PDB entry 4CEJ | X-ray diffraction, 3.00 A resolution | chains A and B of the 3 polymer chains in the assembly

# Chain A
Molecule: ATP-dependent helicase/nuclease subunit A
Source organism: Bacillus subtilis SUBSP. subtilis STR. 168
Notes: EC 3.1.-.-, 3.6.4.12
UniProtKB: P23478 (ADDA_BACSU); residues 1-1232 here = UniProt positions 1-1232
Amino-acid sequence (1232 residues; numbered 1 to 1232; the number before each row is that of its first residue):
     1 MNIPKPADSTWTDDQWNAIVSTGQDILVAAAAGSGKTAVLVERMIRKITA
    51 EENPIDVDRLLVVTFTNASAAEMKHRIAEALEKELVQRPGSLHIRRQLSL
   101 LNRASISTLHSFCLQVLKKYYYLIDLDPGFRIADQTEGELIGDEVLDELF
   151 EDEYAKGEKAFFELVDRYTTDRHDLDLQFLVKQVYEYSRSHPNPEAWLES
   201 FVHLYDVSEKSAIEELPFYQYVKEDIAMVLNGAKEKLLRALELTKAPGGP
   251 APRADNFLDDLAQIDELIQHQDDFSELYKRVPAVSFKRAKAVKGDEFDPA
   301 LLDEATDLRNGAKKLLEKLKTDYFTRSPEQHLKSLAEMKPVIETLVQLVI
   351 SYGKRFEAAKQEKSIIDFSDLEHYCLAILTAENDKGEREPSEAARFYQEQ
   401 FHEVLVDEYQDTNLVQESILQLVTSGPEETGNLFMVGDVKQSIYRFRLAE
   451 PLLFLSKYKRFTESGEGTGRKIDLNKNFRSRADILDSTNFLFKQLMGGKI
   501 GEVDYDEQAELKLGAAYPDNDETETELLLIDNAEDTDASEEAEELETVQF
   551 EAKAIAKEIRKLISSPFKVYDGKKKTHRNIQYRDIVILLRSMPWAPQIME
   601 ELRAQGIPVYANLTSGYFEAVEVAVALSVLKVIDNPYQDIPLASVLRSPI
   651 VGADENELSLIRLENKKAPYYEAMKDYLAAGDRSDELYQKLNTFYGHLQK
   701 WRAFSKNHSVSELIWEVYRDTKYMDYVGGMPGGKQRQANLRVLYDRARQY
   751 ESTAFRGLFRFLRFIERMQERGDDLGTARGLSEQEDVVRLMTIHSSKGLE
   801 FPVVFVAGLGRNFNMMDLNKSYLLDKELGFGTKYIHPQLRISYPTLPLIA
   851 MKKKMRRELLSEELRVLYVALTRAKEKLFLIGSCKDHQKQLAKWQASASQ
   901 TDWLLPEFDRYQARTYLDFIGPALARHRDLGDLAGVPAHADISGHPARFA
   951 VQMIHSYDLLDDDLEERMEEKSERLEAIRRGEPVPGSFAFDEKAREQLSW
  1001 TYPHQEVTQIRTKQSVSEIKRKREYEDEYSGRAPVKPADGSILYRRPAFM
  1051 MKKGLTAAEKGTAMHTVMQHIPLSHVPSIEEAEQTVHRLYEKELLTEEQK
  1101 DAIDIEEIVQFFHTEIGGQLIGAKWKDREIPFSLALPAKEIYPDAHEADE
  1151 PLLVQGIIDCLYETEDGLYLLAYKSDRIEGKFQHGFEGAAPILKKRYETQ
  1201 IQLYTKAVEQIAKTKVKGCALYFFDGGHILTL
Disordered / not traced: 1-9, 532-543, 931-938, 962-965, 1022-1043
Construct notes: variant Gly780 (Ala in P23478); engineered mutation Ala1172 (Asp in P23478)
Bound ions: Mg2+: Thr37 (together with AMP-PNP)
Residues lining bound ligands: AMP-PNP (ANP; phosphoaminophosphonic acid-adenylate ester): Thr10, Trp11, Thr12, Gln15, Ala31, Ala32, Gly33, Ser34, Gly35, Lys36, Thr37, Ala38, Glu408, Gln441, Phe478, Arg479, Lys573, Gly798, Glu800, Arg873
Reported in the primary citation:
  - binding site for the 70-nt DNA strand: Ser1015 to Ser1017, Tyr1204
  - catalytic residues: Glu408, Arg873 (proposed by the authors, not directly observed)

# Chain B
Molecule: ATP-dependent helicase/deoxyribonuclease subunit B
Source organism: Bacillus subtilis SUBSP. subtilis STR. 168
Notes: EC 3.1.-.-, 3.6.4.12
UniProtKB: P23477 (ADDB_BACSU); residue numbers follow UniProt; this construct covers 1-1166
Amino-acid sequence (1166 residues; row label = number of the first residue in the row):
     1 MGAEFLVGRSGSGKTKLIINSIQDELRRAPFGKPIIFLVPDQMTFLMEYE
    51 LAKTPDMGGMIRAQVFSFSRLAWRVLQHTGGMSRPFLTSTGVQMLLRKLI
   101 EEHKQEFKVYQKASDKSGFTAQVERMLTEFKRYCLEPEDIRRMAESGTAS
   151 EYRGERVLSEKLHDLSILYQQMEKSLADQYLHSEDYLTLLAEHIPLAEDI
   201 KGAHIYVDGFYQFTPQEFRVLEQLMVHAEHITFSLTADKPSYEREPHELE
   251 LFRMTGKTYYRLHQKAKELNLDITYKELSGTERHTKTPELAHLEAQYEAR
   301 PAIPYAEKQEALTVMQAANRRAELEGIAREIHALVREKGYRYKDVAILAR
   351 QPEDYKDMVKEVFADYEIPYFIDGKASMLNHPLIEFIRSSLDVLKGNWRY
   401 EAVFRCVKTELLFPLNEPKAKVREQVDQLENYCIAYGIKGDRWTKGDRFQ
   451 YRRFVSLDDDFAQTDQEIEMENMLNDTRDWIVPPLFQLQKRMKKAKTVQE
   501 KAEALYRYLEETDVPLKLDQERQRAEDDGRIIEAQQHQQAWDAVIQLLEE
   551 FVEMMGDDEISLDLFQQMIEAGAESLTFSLIPPALDQVFVGNMDLSRMYG
   601 TSCTFVLGANDGVLPARPDENGVLSDDDREWLKTIGVELSSGGRERLLDE
   651 HFLIYMAFSSPSDRLYVSYPIADAEGKTLLPSMIVKRLEELFPHHKERLL
   701 TNEPEQVSDEEQLMYVVNKSVAQSFTASQLRLWTREYDISDVWWSTYNVL
   751 MSEQDRLQSKKLFSSLFFRNEVKQLERSVSRQLYGERIQGSVSRMETFNA
   801 CPFSHFASHGLHLKERQFFKLEAPDIGQLFHSSLKLISDRLRDEKLDWRD
   851 LTKEQCELFSYDAVERLAPKLQKEILLSSNRHYYVKEKLQKIVTRVSGIL
   901 SEHAKASGFVPIGLELGFGGKGPLPPLTFQLKNGCTMELVGRIDRVDKAE
   951 SSKGLLLRIVAYKSSDKGLDLAEVYYGLALQMLTYLDLSITHSADWLGMR
  1001 ATPAGVLYFHIHDPMIQSNLPLGLDEIEQEIFKKFKMKGLLLGDQEVVRL
  1051 MDTTLQEGRSNIINAGLKKDGSLRSDSAAVGEKEFDLLTKHVRRTFQEAG
  1101 EQITDGRVSIEPYKMKNKTPCTYCAFKSVCQFDESLEENEYRPLKAEKDK
  1151 TILEWIKKEADGNEHS
Disordered / not traced: 1, 150-151, 1160-1166
Construct notes: variant Asp843 (Glu in P23477), Glu844 (Gln in P23477); engineered mutation Ala961 (Asp in P23477)
Bound ions: Mg2+: Thr15 (together with AMP-PNP); 4Fe-4S cluster Fe: Cys801, Cys1121, Cys1124, Cys1130
Residues lining bound ligands:
  - AMP-PNP (ANP; phosphoaminophosphonic acid-adenylate ester): Arg9, Ser10, Gly11, Ser12, Gly13, Lys14, Thr15, Lys16, Thr236, Glu282, Arg283, Tyr599, Gly600, Met656
  - 4Fe-4S cluster (SF4): Cys801, Phe803, Ser804, Ile1110, Pro1112, Pro1120, Cys1121, Cys1124, Phe1126, Lys1127, Cys1130, Phe1132
Curated features (UniProtKB/Swiss-Prot):
  - binding site (ATP): Ser10, Gly11, Lys14, Thr15, Lys16, Thr236, Arg283
  - binding site ([4Fe-4S] cluster): Cys801, Cys1121, Cys1124, Cys1130
  - mutagenesis: Lys14 (K14A: No change in AddAB ATPase activity, KM and kcat for ATP hydrolysis are unchanged, helicase rate and processivity are unchanged, enzyme-Chi-DNA complex is 3-fold less stable), Asp41 (D41A: No longer recognizes the Chi sequence nor generates the Chi fragment), Gln42 (Q42A: No longer recognizes the Chi sequence nor generates the Chi fragment), Thr44 (T44A: No longer recognizes the Chi sequence nor generates the Chi fragment), Phe68 (F68A: Reduced recognition of the Chi sequence, reduced generation of the Chi fragment), Arg70 (R70A: No longer recognizes the Chi sequence nor generates the Chi fragment), Trp73 (W73A: Reduced recognition of the Chi sequence, reduced generation of the Chi fragment), Phe210 (F210A: No longer recognizes the Chi sequence nor generates the Chi fragment), Phe213 (F213A: Wild-type Chi fragment generation), Cys801 (C801A: Loss of iron-sulfur group binding, loss of DNA-binding), Cys1121 (C1121A: Loss of iron-sulfur group binding, loss of DNA-binding), Cys1124 (C1124A: Loss of iron-sulfur group binding, loss of DNA-binding), 1 further mutagenesis entry in UniProt
Reported in the primary citation:
  - binding site for the 70-nt DNA strand: Gln42, Thr44, Arg70, Arg132, Phe210
  - contacts within the chain: Glu129-Arg132

# Interface between chain A and chain B
Pairs across the interface (360; chain A residue first):
  Ala71(A) with Leu680(B), hydrophobic
  Lys74(A) with Asp611(B), salt bridge
  His75(A) with Asp611(B), salt bridge; Leu680(B); Pro681(B)
  Leu92(A) with His247(B); Leu249(B), hydrophobic
  Arg95(A) with Leu249(B); Arg300(B)
  Arg96(A) with Glu248(B), salt bridge; Leu249(B); Arg644(B)
  Ser99(A) with Leu648(B)
  Asn102(A) with Arg617(B), hydrogen bond (backbone-side chain); Leu647(B)
  Arg103(A) with Arg617(B); Asp626(B), salt bridge; Glu630(B), salt bridge; Arg644(B); Leu647(B)
  Ala104(A) with Arg617(B), hydrogen bond (backbone-side chain)
  Lys118(A) with Asp619(B), salt bridge; Asn621(B)
  Lys119(A) with Asn621(B); Ser625(B)
  Tyr121(A) with Ala113(B), hydrophobic; Phe119(B); Gln122(B), hydrogen bond
  Tyr122(A) with Val109(B), hydrophobic; Lys112(B); Val157(B); Lys161(B)
  Leu123(A) with Lys112(B)
  Ile124(A) with Lys112(B)
  Asp125(A) with Asp115(B); Lys116(B), salt bridge
  Leu126(A) with Lys116(B)
  Asp127(A) with Lys116(B); Ser117(B), hydrogen bond (side chain-backbone); Gly118(B), hydrogen bond (side chain-backbone)
  Pro128(A) with Lys116(B); Gly118(B); Phe119(B); Gln122(B)
  Asp147(A) with Arg881(B), salt bridge
  Glu151(A) with Ser879(B); Asn880(B), hydrogen bond; Arg881(B), hydrogen bond (side chain-backbone)
  Tyr154(A) with Asn880(B); Arg881(B); Tyr884(B), hydrophobic
  Ala155(A) with Asn880(B)
  Phe162(A) with Tyr884(B), hydrophobic
  Val165(A) with Tyr884(B), hydrophobic
  Asp166(A) with Tyr884(B), hydrogen bond
  Thr169(A) with Lys888(B), hydrogen bond
  Thr170(A) with Lys888(B), hydrogen bond (backbone-side chain)
  Asp171(A) with Lys888(B); Ile892(B); His1012(B); Asp1013(B), hydrogen bond (side chain-backbone)
  Arg172(A) with Phe830(B); Val885(B); Lys888(B); Ser964(B), hydrogen bond; Ile1011(B), hydrogen bond (side chain-backbone); His1012(B)
  His173(A) with Lys888(B)
  Asp174(A) with Arg881(B), salt bridge
  Thr321(A) with Asn1019(B), hydrogen bond (backbone-side chain)
  Thr325(A) with Asn1019(B), hydrogen bond (side chain-backbone); Pro1021(B)
  Arg326(A) with Ser1018(B), hydrogen bond (side chain-backbone); Asn1019(B), hydrogen bond (side chain-backbone); Leu1020(B), hydrogen bond (side chain-backbone); Pro1021(B)
  Glu392(A) with Arg156(B), salt bridge
  Phe396(A) with Arg153(B)
  Glu399(A) with Arg153(B), salt bridge
  Glu546(A) with Asn1117(B)
  Val621(A) with Gln1131(B); Phe1132(B)
  Val625(A) with Gln1131(B)
  Asp634(A) with Lys408(B), salt bridge; Asp427(B)
  Asn635(A) with Asp427(B), hydrogen bond (side chain-backbone); Glu430(B), hydrogen bond; Asn431(B), hydrogen bond; Arg816(B)
  Pro636(A) with Asp427(B)
  Tyr637(A) with Glu424(B); Asp427(B); Gln428(B); Asn431(B), hydrogen bond (backbone-side chain)
  Gln638(A) with Arg816(B)
  Asp639(A) with His812(B); Leu813(B); Lys814(B), hydrogen bond (side chain-backbone)
  Ile640(A) with Glu815(B); Ala1125(B); Phe1126(B), hydrophobic; Ser1128(B); Val1129(B)
  Ala643(A) with Leu813(B), hydrophobic
  Ser644(A) with Ser1128(B), hydrogen bond (side chain-backbone); Val1129(B); Gln1131(B), hydrogen bond (backbone-side chain)
  Arg647(A) with Asn770(B), hydrogen bond; Glu771(B), hydrogen bond (side chain-backbone); Val772(B); Phe803(B); Ile1110(B); Val1129(B); Cys1130(B), hydrogen bond (side chain-backbone); Gln1131(B)
  Ser648(A) with Gln1131(B)
  Pro649(A) with Lys761(B), hydrogen bond (backbone-side chain); Phe768(B), hydrophobic
  Glu655(A) with Val772(B); Lys773(B), hydrogen bond (side chain-backbone); Leu775(B); Phe806(B); Val1108(B)
  Asn656(A) with Gln774(B), hydrogen bond (side chain-backbone); Leu775(B); Glu776(B), hydrogen bond (side chain-backbone); Val779(B)
  Leu658(A) with Leu811(B)
  Ser659(A) with Leu775(B); Val779(B); Leu783(B); Leu811(B)
  Leu660(A) with Val779(B), hydrophobic
  Arg662(A) with Leu783(B); Gly810(B); Leu811(B), hydrogen bond (side chain-backbone); His812(B)
  Leu663(A) with Gln782(B)
  Lys666(A) with Leu783(B)
  Lys667(A) with Arg453(B)
  Tyr670(A) with Leu813(B), hydrophobic
  Tyr671(A) with Glu424(B), hydrogen bond
  Lys675(A) with Glu424(B), salt bridge
  Gln699(A) with Arg423(B)
  Arg702(A) with Arg423(B); Asp427(B), salt bridge
  Lys706(A) with Asn380(B); Pro382(B); Lys408(B), hydrogen bond (side chain-backbone); Glu410(B), salt bridge
  Asn707(A) with Asn380(B); Glu533(B), hydrogen bond
  His708(A) with Glu533(B), salt bridge
  Ser709(A) with Asn380(B)
  Trp715(A) with Arg321(B); Glu361(B); Asp365(B), hydrogen bond
  Arg719(A) with Glu361(B), salt bridge; Ala364(B); Asp365(B), salt bridge
  Lys722(A) with Ser720(B), hydrogen bond; Gln723(B), hydrogen bond; Gln758(B)
  Met724(A) with Arg321(B)
  Asp725(A) with Ser724(B), hydrogen bond; Leu762(B)
  Tyr726(A) with Lys761(B); Leu762(B); Ser764(B); Ser765(B), hydrogen bond (backbone-side chain); Phe768(B)
  Gly728(A) with Ser728(B); Arg731(B)
  Gly729(A) with Ala727(B); Arg731(B); Ser765(B), hydrogen bond (backbone-side chain); Leu766(B), hydrogen bond (backbone-backbone)
  Met730(A) with Arg731(B); Ser765(B); Phe768(B), hydrophobic
  Pro731(A) with Arg731(B)
  Lys734(A) with Glu703(B), salt bridge; Glu705(B), salt bridge
  Arg736(A) with Asp1133(B), salt bridge; Ser1135(B)
  Arg741(A) with Arg321(B)
  Val742(A) with Ala674(B)
  Tyr744(A) with Asp357(B); Met358(B), hydrophobic
  Asp745(A) with Met358(B); Ala674(B)
  Arg746(A) with Glu675(B), salt bridge
  Arg748(A) with Asp357(B), salt bridge
  Arg756(A) with Leu379(B); Asn380(B)
  Phe759(A) with Tyr400(B); Glu401(B); Arg405(B); Lys408(B); Glu430(B)
  Arg760(A) with Glu385(B), salt bridge; Arg388(B); Arg405(B)
  Arg763(A) with Tyr400(B); Glu401(B), salt bridge
  Ser782(A) with Ile671(B)
  Glu783(A) with Thr678(B), hydrogen bond
  Gln784(A) with Ile671(B)
  Lys833(A) with Gln1017(B), hydrogen bond
  Ile835(A) with Met1015(B), hydrophobic
  His836(A) with Met1015(B)
  Leu839(A) with Leu1024(B), hydrophobic; Ile1027(B)
  Arg840(A) with Arg895(B); Asp1013(B), salt bridge; Pro1014(B), hydrogen bond (side chain-backbone); Met1015(B); Ile1016(B), hydrogen bond (backbone-backbone); Ile1031(B)
  Ile841(A) with Met1015(B); Ile1016(B); Ile1027(B), hydrophobic
  Ser842(A) with Met1015(B); Ile1016(B), hydrogen bond (backbone-backbone); Gln1017(B), hydrogen bond; Ser1018(B), hydrogen bond (backbone-backbone)
  Tyr843(A) with Ser1018(B)
  Ser972(A) with Trp733(B)
  Arg974(A) with Trp733(B); Trp744(B)
  Leu975(A) with Trp733(B), hydrophobic; Phe767(B)
  Ala977(A) with Tyr747(B)
  Ile978(A) with Leu730(B), hydrophobic; Tyr747(B); Leu766(B), hydrophobic; Phe767(B), hydrophobic
  Arg979(A) with Phe767(B)
  Arg980(A) with Lys760(B)
  Gly981(A) with Met751(B); Arg756(B)
  Glu982(A) with Tyr747(B), hydrogen bond (backbone-side chain)
  Pro983(A) with Tyr747(B), hydrophobic; Asn748(B); Met751(B)
  Val984(A) with Trp744(B), hydrophobic; Asn748(B), hydrogen bond (backbone-side chain)
  Phe988(A) with Trp744(B), hydrophobic; Ser745(B); Asn748(B)
  Ala989(A) with Asp741(B)
  Phe990(A) with Asp709(B); Leu713(B), hydrophobic; Asp741(B); Val742(B), hydrophobic; Ser745(B), hydrogen bond (backbone-side chain)
  Asp991(A) with Ser745(B), hydrogen bond (backbone-side chain)
  Lys993(A) with Glu337(B), salt bridge; Leu713(B)
  Arg995(A) with Val749(B); Ser752(B)
  Glu996(A) with Arg336(B), salt bridge
  Gln997(A) with Arg336(B); Glu337(B); Leu713(B); Val716(B)
  Leu998(A) with Asn718(B); Val749(B), hydrophobic; Leu750(B), hydrophobic
  Trp1000(A) with His332(B); Arg336(B)
  Tyr1002(A) with Arg341(B); Tyr342(B), hydrogen bond (side chain-backbone); Asp586(B), hydrogen bond
  His1004(A) with Arg341(B); Asp586(B)
  Val1007(A) with Arg341(B); Leu585(B); Asp586(B)
  Thr1008(A) with Ala584(B); Asp586(B)
  Gln1009(A) with Ala584(B)
  Ile1010(A) with Ala584(B); Leu585(B), hydrogen bond (backbone-backbone)
  Arg1011(A) with Ile532(B); Ile581(B); Pro582(B), hydrogen bond (side chain-backbone); Pro583(B)
  Thr1012(A) with Phe45(B); Tyr49(B); Pro583(B), hydrogen bond (backbone-backbone); Ala584(B), hydrogen bond (side chain-backbone); Leu585(B)
  Lys1013(A) with Phe45(B); Glu48(B), salt bridge
  Tyr1044(A) with Pro515(B), hydrophobic; Leu518(B); Asp519(B); His537(B); Gln538(B); Trp541(B), hydrophobic
  Arg1045(A) with Trp541(B), hydrogen bond (backbone-side chain); Asp542(B); Ile545(B); Glu549(B), salt bridge
  Arg1046(A) with Tyr506(B); Glu510(B), salt bridge
  Pro1047(A) with Tyr506(B); Ile545(B), hydrophobic; Glu549(B)
  Ala1048(A) with Glu549(B), hydrogen bond (backbone-side chain)
  Phe1049(A) with Gln499(B); Glu549(B); Val552(B), hydrophobic
  Met1050(A) with Glu503(B); Tyr506(B), hydrophobic
  His1070(A) with Gln77(B); His78(B), hydrogen bond (side chain-backbone)
  Lys1092(A) with Thr79(B), hydrogen bond (side chain-backbone); Gly80(B); Gly81(B), hydrogen bond (backbone-backbone)
  Glu1093(A) with Gly81(B); Met82(B); Ser83(B), hydrogen bond; Arg84(B)
  Leu1094(A) with Gln77(B); His78(B); Thr79(B); Gly80(B)
  Thr1096(A) with Ser83(B)
  Trp1125(A) with Phe31(B), hydrophobic
  Glu1129(A) with Arg74(B)
  Ile1130(A) with Ile61(B), hydrophobic
  Pro1131(A) with Ile61(B); Gln64(B)
  Phe1132(A) with Met60(B); Ile61(B), hydrophobic
  Ser1133(A) with Gly59(B); Met60(B), hydrogen bond (backbone-backbone)
  Leu1134(A) with Gly58(B)
  Ala1135(A) with Ala52(B); Gly58(B), hydrogen bond (backbone-backbone)
  Ala1148(A) with Arg341(B), hydrogen bond (backbone-side chain)
  Asp1149(A) with Arg341(B), salt bridge
  Glu1150(A) with Tyr49(B); Lys53(B); Lys343(B), salt bridge; Leu585(B)
  Pro1151(A) with Tyr49(B), hydrogen bond (backbone-side chain); Leu585(B)
  Leu1153(A) with Glu48(B); Ala52(B), hydrophobic
  Gln1210(A) with Met57(B)
  Ile1211(A) with Met57(B); Gly59(B); Met60(B); Ile61(B), hydrophobic
  Ala1212(A) with Pro30(B), hydrophobic; Phe31(B), hydrophobic
  Lys1213(A) with Asp56(B), salt bridge
Interface residues without a listed pair, chain A (191 interface residues in all): Leu100, Gln115, Phe150, Leu175, Gln178, Asp322, Gln330, Gln400, Ala624, Ser628, Asp654, Glu672, Tyr695, Ala703, Glu712, Glu766, Glu770, Arg779, Pro844, Ala994, Ala1138, Leu1152, Leu1161, Leu1168, Ala1207, Val1208, Thr1214
Interface residues without a listed pair, chain B (230 interface residues in all): Tyr110, Leu196, Val335, Glu353, Asp354, Val362, Pro369, His381, Phe404, Ala420, Ala502, Arg507, Arg522, Gln546, Leu548, Gln587, Pro615, Glu620, Asp627, Ala672, Gly676, Asn702, Val717, Lys719, Ala722, Thr734, Arg735, Thr746, Phe763, Phe818, Lys820, Ile826, Leu889, Lys891

# Overview
Chain A and chain B form an interface of 191 and 230 residues respectively; the contacts include 70 hydrogen
bonds and 34 salt bridges. Polar pairs include Lys74(A)-Asp611(B), His75(A)-Asp611(B) and Arg96(A)-Glu248(B).
From the paper: catalytic residues Glu408(A) and Arg873(A); a binding site for the 70-nt DNA strand at
Ser1015(A), Tyr1204(A) and Gln42(B) among others.
Here chain A is ATP-dependent helicase/nuclease subunit A and chain B is ATP-dependent
helicase/deoxyribonuclease subunit B, both from Bacillus subtilis SUBSP. subtilis STR. 168. Entry 4CEJ
(Crystal structure of AddAB-DNA-ADPNP complex at 3 Angstrom resolution) was determined by X-ray diffraction,
deposited together with 4CEH and 4CEI.
